Entry 5ZU0 (X-ray diffraction, 2.76 A resolution); this record covers chain A.

Chain A:
Molecule: Protein arginine methyltransferase NDUFAF7 homolog, mitochondrial
Organism: Dictyostelium discoideum
Notes: EC 2.1.1.320
Reference sequence: Q54S83 (NDUF7_DICDI); numbering as in UniProt (aligned over 76-484)
Chain sequence (414 residues; each row starts with the number of its first residue):
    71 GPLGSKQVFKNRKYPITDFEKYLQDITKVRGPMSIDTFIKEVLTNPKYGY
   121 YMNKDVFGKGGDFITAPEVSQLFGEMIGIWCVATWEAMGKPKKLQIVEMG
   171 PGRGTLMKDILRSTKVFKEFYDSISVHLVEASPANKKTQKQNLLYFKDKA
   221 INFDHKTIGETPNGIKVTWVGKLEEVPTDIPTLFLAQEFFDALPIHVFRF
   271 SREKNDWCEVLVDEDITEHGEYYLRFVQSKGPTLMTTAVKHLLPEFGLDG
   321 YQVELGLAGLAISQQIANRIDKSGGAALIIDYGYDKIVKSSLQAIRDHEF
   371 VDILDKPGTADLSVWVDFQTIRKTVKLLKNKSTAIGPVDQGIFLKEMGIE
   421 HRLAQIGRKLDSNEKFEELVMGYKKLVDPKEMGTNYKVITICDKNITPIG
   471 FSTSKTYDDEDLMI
Not modelled in the structure: 71-82, 483-484
Construct notes: expression tag (71-75)
Modified residues: Mse103, Mse122, Mse146, Mse158, Mse169, Mse177, Mse305, Mse417, Mse441, Mse452 (selenomethionine; parent Met); Mse483 (selenomethionine)
Residues lining bound ligands: S-adenosylhomocysteine (SAH): Y121, T135, P137, E168, G170, P171, G172, V199, E200, A201, S202, N205, G241, Q257, E258, F259, L263
What the authors report for this chain:
  - binding site for S-adenosylhomocysteine: T135, G170, E200, A201, N205, G241
  - mutagenesis - G170V/G172V, E200A: abolished binding to S-adenosylhomocysteine
  - mutagenesis - G170V/G172V, E200A: abolished binding to SAM
  - mutagenesis - T135A: decreased binding to cofactor
  - interface residues: K219
  - binding site for S-adenosylhomocysteine: E258 (proposed by the authors, not directly observed)
  - mutagenesis - T135A: decreased binding to S-adenosylhomocysteine

Summary:
Bound to chain A: S-adenosylhomocysteine. From the paper: a binding site for S-adenosylhomocysteine at T135,
G170 and E200 among others; G170V/G172V and E200A abolish binding to S-adenosylhomocysteine.
Chain A is Protein arginine methyltransferase NDUFAF7 homolog, mitochondrial (Dictyostelium discoideum); the
structure, Proteobacterial origin of protein arginine methylation and regulation of Complex I assembly by
MidA, was determined by X-ray diffraction, deposited together with 5ZTZ and 5ZZW.
